PDB entry 3TTW | X-ray diffraction, 1.62 A resolution | chains A and B of the 4 polymer chains in the assembly

[Chain A (and B)]
Name: Catalase HPII
Source organism: Escherichia coli
Notes: EC 1.11.1.6; chain B of this document is another copy of the same molecule, construct and numbering; everything in this record applies to it too
Reference sequence: P21179 (CATE_ECOLI); residues 1-753 here = UniProt positions 1-753
Sequence (753 residues; row label = number of the first residue in the row):
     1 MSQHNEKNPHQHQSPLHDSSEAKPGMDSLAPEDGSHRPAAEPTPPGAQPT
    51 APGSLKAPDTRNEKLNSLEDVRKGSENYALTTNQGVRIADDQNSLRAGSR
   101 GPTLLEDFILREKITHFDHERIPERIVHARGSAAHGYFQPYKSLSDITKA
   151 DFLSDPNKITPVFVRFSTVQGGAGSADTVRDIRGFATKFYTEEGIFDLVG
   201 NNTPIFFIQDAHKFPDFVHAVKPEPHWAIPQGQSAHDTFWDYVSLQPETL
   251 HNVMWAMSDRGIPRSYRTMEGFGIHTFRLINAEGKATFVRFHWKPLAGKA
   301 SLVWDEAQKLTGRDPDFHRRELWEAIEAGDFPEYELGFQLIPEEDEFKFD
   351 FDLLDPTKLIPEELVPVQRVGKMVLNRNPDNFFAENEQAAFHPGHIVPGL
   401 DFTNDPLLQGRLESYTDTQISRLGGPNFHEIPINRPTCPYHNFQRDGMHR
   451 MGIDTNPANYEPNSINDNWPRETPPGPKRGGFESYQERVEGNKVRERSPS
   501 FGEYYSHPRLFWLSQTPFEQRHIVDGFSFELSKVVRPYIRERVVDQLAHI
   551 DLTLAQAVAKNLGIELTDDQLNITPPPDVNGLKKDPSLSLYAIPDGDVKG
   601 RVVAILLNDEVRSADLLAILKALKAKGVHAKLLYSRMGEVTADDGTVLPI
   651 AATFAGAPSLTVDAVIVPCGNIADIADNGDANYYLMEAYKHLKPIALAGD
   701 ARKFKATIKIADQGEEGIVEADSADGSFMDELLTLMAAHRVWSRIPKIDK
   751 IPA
Disordered / not traced: 1-27
Sequence notes: engineered mutation Glu413 (Phe in P21179)
Modified positions: Cys669 (cysteinesulfonic acid; OCS)
Ion coordination: heme Fe near Tyr415 (its only coordinating residue here)
Small-molecule neighbours:
  - heme (HEM), molecule 1: Ile114, Phe117, Asp118
  - heme (HEM), molecule 2: Arg125, Ile126, Val127, His128, Arg165, Ser167, Gly184, Phe185, Ala186, Val199, Gly200, Asn201, Phe206, Ala211, Phe214, Ile274, His275, Phe391, Leu407, Gly410, Arg411, Ser414, Tyr415, Thr418, Gln419, Arg422
What the authors report for this chain:
  - mutagenesis - F413E: unchanged stability
  - conformationally variable residues (side-chain flip): Arg111
  - mutagenesis - R111A, R111K, F413E: unchanged expression
  - mutagenesis - T115A: increased catalytic activity
  - catalytic residues: His128 (citing earlier work)

[Chain A / chain B interface]
Residue-residue contacts (89; chain A residue first):
  Pro102(A) with Leu104(B), hydrophobic
  Thr103(A) with Leu104(B); Leu105(B), hydrogen bond (backbone-backbone)
  Leu104(A) with Pro102(B), hydrophobic; Thr103(B); Leu104(B), hydrophobic
  Leu105(A) with Thr103(B), hydrogen bond (backbone-backbone); Leu105(B), hydrophobic
  Lys213(A) with Glu461(B), salt bridge; Pro462(B)
  Asp216(A) with Tyr460(B); Glu461(B), hydrogen bond (side chain-backbone)
  His219(A) with Phe443(B), hydrogen bond (side chain-backbone); Asn459(B), hydrogen bond (side chain-backbone)
  Ala220(A) with Tyr460(B), hydrophobic
  Pro225(A) with Pro457(B); Asn459(B)
  Thr238(A) with Tyr460(B); Ile465(B)
  Asp241(A) with Tyr460(B), hydrogen bond; Asn463(B); Ser464(B), hydrogen bond; Ile465(B)
  Tyr242(A) with Tyr460(B), hydrophobic; Glu461(B)
  Leu245(A) with Pro462(B); Asn463(B); Ser464(B)
  Gln246(A) with Pro462(B)
  Asn404(A) with Lys493(B), hydrogen bond
  Glu413(A) with Glu413(B)
  Phe443(A) with His219(B), hydrogen bond (backbone-side chain)
  Pro457(A) with Pro225(B)
  Asn459(A) with His219(B), hydrogen bond (backbone-side chain); Pro225(B)
  Tyr460(A) with Asp216(B); Ala220(B), hydrophobic; Thr238(B); Asp241(B), hydrogen bond; Tyr242(B), hydrophobic
  Glu461(A) with Lys213(B), salt bridge; Asp216(B), hydrogen bond (backbone-side chain); Tyr242(B)
  Pro462(A) with Lys213(B); Leu245(B); Gln246(B)
  Asn463(A) with Asp241(B); Leu245(B)
  Ser464(A) with Asp241(B), hydrogen bond; Leu245(B); Tyr538(B), hydrogen bond; Arg542(B)
  Ile465(A) with Thr238(B); Asp241(B); Arg536(B); Tyr538(B)
  Ser484(A) with Arg495(B), hydrogen bond
  Tyr485(A) with Lys493(B)
  Gln486(A) with Asn492(B), hydrogen bond (backbone-side chain); Lys493(B); Val494(B)
  Glu487(A) with Gly491(B); Asn492(B); Lys493(B), salt bridge
  Arg488(A) with Glu490(B); Gly491(B); Asn492(B), hydrogen bond
  Val489(A) with Val489(B); Glu490(B); Gly491(B), hydrogen bond (backbone-backbone); Lys493(B)
  Glu490(A) with Arg488(B); Val489(B)
  Gly491(A) with Arg488(B); Val489(B), hydrogen bond (backbone-backbone)
  Asn492(A) with Gln486(B), hydrogen bond (side chain-backbone); Glu487(B); Arg488(B), hydrogen bond
  Lys493(A) with Asn404(B), hydrogen bond; Tyr485(B); Gln486(B); Glu487(B), salt bridge; Val489(B)
  Val494(A) with Gln486(B)
  Arg495(A) with Ser484(B), hydrogen bond
  Arg536(A) with Ile465(B)
  Tyr538(A) with Ser464(B), hydrogen bond; Ile465(B)
  Arg542(A) with Ser464(B)
Other interface residues (no listed pair), chain A (50 interface residues in all): Glu106, Leu110, Arg111, Gln409, Asp417, Ile420, Gln444, Arg445, Phe482, Ile539
Other interface residues (no listed pair), chain B (49 interface residues in all): Glu106, Leu110, Arg111, Asp417, Ile420, Gln444, Arg445, Asn456, Phe482

[Overview]
50 residues of chain A face 49 of chain B across their interface, with 24 hydrogen bonds and 4 salt bridges.
Among the polar pairs are Lys213(A)-Glu461(B), Glu487(A)-Lys493(B) and Asp216(A)-Glu461(B). Bound to chain A:
heme. From the paper: the catalytic residue His128(A); T115A of chain A increases catalytic activity; 4
substitutions were tested in all.
Both chains are Catalase HPII (Escherichia coli). Entry 3TTW (Structure of the F413E variant of E. coli KatE)
was determined by X-ray diffraction (same publication as 3TTT, 3TTU, 3TTV and 3TTX).
